PDB entry 9MR7 | electron microscopy, 3.56 A resolution | chains B and K of the 12 polymer chains in the assembly

Chain B:
Protein: Pertussis toxin subunit 2
Source organism: Bordetella pertussis
Reference sequence: P04978 (TOX2_BORPE); residues 1-199 here correspond to UniProt positions 28-226 (UniProt number = residue number + 27)
Sequence (199 residues; row label = number of the first residue in the row):
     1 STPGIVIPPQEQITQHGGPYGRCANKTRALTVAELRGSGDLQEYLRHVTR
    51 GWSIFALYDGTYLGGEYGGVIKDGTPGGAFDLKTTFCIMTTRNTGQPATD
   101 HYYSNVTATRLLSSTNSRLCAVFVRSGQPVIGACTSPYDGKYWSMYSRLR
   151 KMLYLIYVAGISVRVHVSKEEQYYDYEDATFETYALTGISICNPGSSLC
Unresolved in the structure: 1-3
Disulfide bonds: Cys23-Cys87, Cys120-Cys134, Cys192-Cys199

Chain K:
Protein: hu11E6 Fab light chain
Source organism: Mus musculus
Notes: antibody fragment or engineered binder
Sequence (214 residues; numbered 1 to 214; the number before each row is that of its first residue):
     1 DIVMTQSPSSLSASVGDRVTISCRASQDIDNYLSWFQQKPGGTVKLLIYY
    51 TSRLHSGVPSRFSGSGSGTDYTLTISSLQPEDIATYFCQQGNTFPWTFGG
   101 GTKLEIKRTVAAPSVFIFPPSDEQLKSGTASVVCLLNNFYPREAKVQWKV
   151 DNALQSGNSQESVTEQDSKDSTYSLSSTLTLSKADYEKHKVYACEVTHQG
   201 LSSPVTKSFNRGEC
Unresolved in the structure: 1-2, 108-214
Disulfide bonds: Cys23-Cys88

How chain B and chain K interact:
Contacting residue pairs - 19 pairs, chain B then chain K:
  Arg36(B) - Asp30(K)  salt bridge
  Arg36(B) - Tyr32(K)  hydrogen bond
  Arg36(B) - Asn92(K)  hydrogen bond
  Arg36(B) - Phe94(K)
  Gly37(B) - Phe94(K)
  Ser38(B) - Phe94(K)
  Gly39(B) - Phe94(K)
  Gln42(B) - Thr93(K)  hydrogen bond
  Gln42(B) - Phe94(K)  hydrogen bond (side chain-backbone)
  Tyr67(B) - Gln27(K)
  Gly68(B) - Gln27(K)
  Val70(B) - Gln27(K)
  Val70(B) - Asp28(K)
  Ile71(B) - Asp30(K)
  Ile71(B) - Asn92(K)
  Lys72(B) - Asp28(K)  salt bridge
  Lys72(B) - Asp30(K)
  Asp73(B) - Asp30(K)  hydrogen bond (backbone-side chain)
  Asp73(B) - Tyr32(K)

Summary:
11 residues of chain B and 7 residues of chain K are in contact; the contacts include 5 hydrogen bonds and 2
salt bridges. Polar contacts include Arg36(B)-Asp30(K), Lys72(B)-Asp28(K) and Arg36(B)-Tyr32(K).
Chain B is Pertussis toxin subunit 2 (Bordetella pertussis) and chain K is hu11E6 Fab light chain (Mus
musculus); the structure, Genetiocally detoxified pertussis toxin in complex with hu1B7 Fab and hu11E6 Fab,
was determined by electron microscopy.
